Entry 6FBQ (X-ray diffraction, 1.60 A resolution); this record covers chains B and D of the 4 polymer chains in the assembly.

== Chain B ==
Name: Retinoic acid receptor RXR-alpha
From: Homo sapiens
UniProt: P19793 (RXRA_HUMAN), isoform P19793-2; residues 130-212 here correspond to UniProt positions 33-115 (UniProt number = residue number - 97)
Sequence (87 residues; row label = number of the first residue in the row):
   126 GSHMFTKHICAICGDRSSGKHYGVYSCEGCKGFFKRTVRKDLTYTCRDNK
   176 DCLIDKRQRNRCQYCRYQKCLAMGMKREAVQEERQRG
Not modelled in the structure: 126-130, 212
Differences from the reference sequence: expression tag (126-129)
Ion coordination: Zn2+ site 1: Cys135, Cys138, Cys152, Cys155; Zn2+ site 2: Cys171, Cys177, Cys187, Cys190

== Chain D ==
Molecule: 17-nt DNA strand
Sequence (17 nucleotides; each row starts with the number of its first residue):
     1 GATGAACTTTGACCCAG

== Interface between chain B and chain D ==
Residue-residue contacts - 14 pairs, chain B then chain D:
  Glu153(B) with DA5(D), base contact; DA6(D), hydrogen bond to the base
  Gly154(B) with DG4(D), phosphate contact
  Phe158(B) with DT3(D), phosphate contact
  Arg161(B) with DT3(D), salt bridge to the phosphate; DG4(D), hydrogen bond to the base
  Lys165(B) with DA2(D), salt bridge to the phosphate
  Arg184(B) with DG4(D), salt bridge to the phosphate
  Asn185(B) with DT3(D), phosphate contact; DG4(D), hydrogen bond to the phosphate
  Gln188(B) with DA2(D), phosphate contact; DT3(D), hydrogen bond to the phosphate
  Arg191(B) with DG4(D), salt bridge to the phosphate
  Arg209(B) with DT10(D), sugar contact
Other interface residues (no listed pair), chain B (12 interface residues in all): Asp140, Lys156

== Summary ==
The interface between chain B and chain D involves 12 residues on one side and 6 on the other; the contacts
include 4 hydrogen bonds and 4 salt bridges. Polar contacts include Glu153(B)-DA6(D), Arg161(B)-DG4(D) and
Asn185(B)-DG4(D). Cys135(B), Cys138(B), Cys152(B) and Cys155(B) coordinate Zn2+ site 1.
Here chain B is Retinoic acid receptor RXR-alpha (Homo sapiens) and chain D is a 17-nt DNA strand. Entry 6FBQ
(Crystal Structure of the Human Retinoid X Receptor DNA-Binding Domain Bound to the Human MEp DR1 ...) was
determined by X-ray diffraction together with 6FBR from the same study.
